Entry 8E2U (electron microscopy, 3.48 A resolution); this record covers chains L and H of the 3 polymer chains in the assembly.

Chain L:
Name: RSV-199 light chain
Organism: Homo sapiens
Sequence (216 residues; each row starts with the number of its first residue; note: 1 number in that range is skipped by the numbering (no residue carries it; nothing is unmodelled there); a row labelled like 30A-30C holds insertion residues (30A, then the next letters in order)):
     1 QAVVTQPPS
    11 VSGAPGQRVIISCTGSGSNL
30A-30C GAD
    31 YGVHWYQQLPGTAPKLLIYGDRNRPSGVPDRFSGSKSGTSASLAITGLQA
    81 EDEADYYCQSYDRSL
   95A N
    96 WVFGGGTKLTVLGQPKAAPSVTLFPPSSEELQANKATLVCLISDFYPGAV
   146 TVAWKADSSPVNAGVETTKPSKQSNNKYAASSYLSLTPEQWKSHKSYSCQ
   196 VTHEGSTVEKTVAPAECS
Disulfide bonds: Cys23-Cys88, Cys135-Cys194

Chain H:
Name: RSV-199 heavy chain
Organism: Homo sapiens
Sequence (225 residues; row label = number of the first residue in the row; a row labelled like 82A-82C holds insertion residues (82A, then the next letters in order)):
     1 QVQLVESGGGVVKPGGSLRVSCVVSGFTFSSYRMHWVRQAPGKGLEWVSS
    51 ITASSS
   56A Y
    57 INYAESVKGRFTISRDNAKNSLYLQM
82A-82C NSL
    83 RAEDTAVYYCARDENTGI
100A-100E SHYWF
   101 DPWGQGTLVTVSSASTKGPSVFPLAPSSKSTSGGTAALGCLVKDYFPEPV
   151 TVSWNSGALTSGVHTFPAVLQSSGLYSLSSVVTVPSSSLGTQTYICNVNH
   201 KPSNTKVDKKVEPKSC
Disulfide bonds: Cys22-Cys92, Cys140-Cys196

Chain L / chain H interface:
Pairs across the interface (63; chain L residue first):
  Asp30C(L) - Ser100A(H)
  Tyr31(L) - Ser100A(H)
  Gly32(L) - Ser100A(H)  hydrogen bond (backbone-backbone)
  Gly32(L) - His100B(H)
  His34(L) - Tyr100C(H)
  His34(L) - Trp100D(H)
  Tyr36(L) - Trp100D(H)
  Tyr36(L) - Phe100E(H)  hydrogen bond (side chain-backbone)
  Gln38(L) - Gln39(H)  hydrogen bond
  Ala43(L) - Gly104(H)
  Pro44(L) - Leu45(H)  hydrophobic
  Pro44(L) - Tyr91(H)
  Pro44(L) - Trp103(H)
  Leu46(L) - Trp100D(H)
  Leu46(L) - Asp101(H)
  Tyr49(L) - Trp100D(H)  hydrophobic
  Tyr87(L) - Gln39(H)
  Tyr87(L) - Lys43(H)
  Tyr87(L) - Gly44(H)
  Tyr87(L) - Leu45(H)  hydrophobic
  Gln89(L) - Tyr100C(H)  hydrogen bond (side chain-backbone)
  Gln89(L) - Trp100D(H)
  Gln89(L) - Phe100E(H)
  Tyr91(L) - Tyr100C(H)  hydrophobic
  Leu95(L) - Glu61(H)
  Asn95A(L) - Trp47(H)
  Asn95A(L) - Asn58(H)
  Trp96(L) - His35(H)
  Trp96(L) - Trp47(H)
  Trp96(L) - Tyr100C(H)
  Trp96(L) - Phe100E(H)
  Phe98(L) - Leu45(H)
  Phe98(L) - Phe100E(H)  hydrophobic
  Leu118(L) - Ser130(H)
  Phe119(L) - Ala137(H)
  Phe119(L) - Val181(H)  hydrophobic
  Pro120(L) - Ser127(H)
  Ser122(L) - Pro123(H)  hydrogen bond (side chain-backbone)
  Glu124(L) - Phe122(H)
  Glu124(L) - Lys209(H)  salt bridge
  Glu125(L) - Phe122(H)
  Lys130(L) - Lys143(H)
  Val134(L) - Ser179(H)
  Leu136(L) - Phe166(H)  hydrophobic
  Leu136(L) - Ser179(H)
  Leu136(L) - Val181(H)  hydrophobic
  Ile137(L) - Phe166(H)
  Glu161(L) - Val169(H)
  Glu161(L) - Gln171(H)  hydrogen bond
  Glu161(L) - Ser172(H)  hydrogen bond (side chain-backbone)
  Thr163(L) - Ala168(H)
  Thr163(L) - Val169(H)
  Ser166(L) - Pro167(H)
  Ala175(L) - Phe166(H)
  Ser176(L) - Phe166(H)
  Ser176(L) - Pro167(H)
  Tyr178(L) - Ser177(H)
  Tyr178(L) - Leu178(H)
  Tyr178(L) - Ser179(H)  hydrogen bond (side chain-backbone)
  Lys205(L) - Lys129(H)
  Ala210(L) - Cys216(H)
  Glu211(L) - Cys216(H)  hydrogen bond (backbone-side chain)
  Cys212(L) - Cys216(H)  disulfide
Interface residues without a listed pair, chain L (43 interface residues in all): Gly50, Asp51, Gly100, Thr132, Ser138, Gln168
Interface residues without a listed pair, chain H (44 interface residues in all): Arg33, Tyr59, Asp95, Leu124, Leu138, Leu141, His164, Leu170
Inter-chain disulfides: Cys212(L)-Cys216(H)

Overview:
Chain L and chain H form an interface of 43 and 44 residues respectively; the contacts include 1 disulfide
bond, 9 hydrogen bonds and 1 salt bridge. Among the polar pairs are Glu124(L)-Lys209(H), Tyr36(L)-Phe100E(H)
and Gln38(L)-Gln39(H).
Chain L is RSV-199 light chain and chain H is RSV-199 heavy chain, both from Homo sapiens; the structure, HMPV
F monomer bound to RSV-199 Fab, was determined by electron microscopy (same publication as 8DZW and 8EBP).
